3SNG - chain A; structure by X-ray diffraction, 2.16 A resolution.

== Chain A ==
Protein: nuclease
Source organism: Solanum lycopersicum
Notes: EC 3.1.30.-; fragment: mature enzyme nuclease
UniProtKB: Q0KFV0 (Q0KFV0_SOLLC); residue numbers follow UniProt; this construct covers 26-302
Chain sequence (277 residues; each row starts with the number of its first residue):
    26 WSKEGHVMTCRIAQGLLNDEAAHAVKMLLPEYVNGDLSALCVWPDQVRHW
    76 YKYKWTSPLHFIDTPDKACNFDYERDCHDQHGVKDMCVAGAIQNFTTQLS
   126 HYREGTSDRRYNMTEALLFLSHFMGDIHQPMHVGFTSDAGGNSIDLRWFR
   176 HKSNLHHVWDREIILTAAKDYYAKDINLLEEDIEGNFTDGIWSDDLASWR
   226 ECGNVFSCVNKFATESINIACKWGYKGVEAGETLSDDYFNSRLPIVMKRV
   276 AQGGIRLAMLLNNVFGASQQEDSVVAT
Unresolved in the structure: 293-302
Disulfides: C35-C66, C94-C246, C102-C112, C227-C233
Covalent attachments: glycan linked to N119, N137, N211
Metal / ion sites: Zn2+ site 1: W26, H31, D151; Zn2+ site 2: D70, H85, H147, D151; Zn2+ site 3: H157, H181, D185 (together with sulfate ion)

== Summary ==
The Zn2+ site 1 is built by W26, H31 and D151. D70, H85, H147 and D151 coordinate Zn2+ site 2.
Chain A is nuclease (Solanum lycopersicum); the structure, X-ray structure of fully glycosylated bifunctional
nuclease TBN1 from Solanum lycopersicum (Tomato), was determined by X-ray diffraction (same publication as
4DJ4).
